Entry 4WUP (X-ray diffraction, 1.75 A resolution); this record covers chain A.

== Chain A ==
Name: Carbonic anhydrase 1
Source organism: Homo sapiens
Notes: EC 4.2.1.1
UniProtKB: P00915 (CAH1_HUMAN); residues 2-260 here correspond to UniProt positions 3-261 (UniProt number = residue number + 1)
Amino-acid sequence (260 residues; row label = number of the first residue in the row):
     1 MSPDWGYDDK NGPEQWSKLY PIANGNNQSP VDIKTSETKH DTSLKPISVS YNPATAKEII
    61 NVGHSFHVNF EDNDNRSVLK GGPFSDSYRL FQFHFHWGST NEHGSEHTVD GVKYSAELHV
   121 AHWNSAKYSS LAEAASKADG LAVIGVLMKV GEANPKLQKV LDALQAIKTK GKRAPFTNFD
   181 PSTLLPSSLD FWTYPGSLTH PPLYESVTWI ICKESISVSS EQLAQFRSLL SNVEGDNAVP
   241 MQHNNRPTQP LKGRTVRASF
Not modelled in the structure: 1-4
Sequence notes: initiating methionine (1)
Ion coordination: Zn2+: His94, His96, His119 (together with 3UF)
Residues lining bound ligands: 3UF: Phe91, Gln92, His94, His96, Glu106, His119, Ala121, Leu131, Ala135, Val143, Ser197, Leu198, Thr199, His200, Pro202, Tyr204, Trp209

== Overview ==
Bound to chain A: 3UF. His94, His96 and His119 form the Zn2+ site.
Chain A is Carbonic anhydrase 1 (Homo sapiens); the structure, Crystal structure of human carbonic anhydrase
isozyme I with 4-[(2-Hydroxyethyl)thio]benzenesulfonamide, was determined by X-ray diffraction together with
4WR7, 4WUQ, 4WW6 and 4WW8 from the same study.
